7ZB8 - chains A and C; structure by X-ray diffraction, 2.48 A resolution.

Chain A (and C):
Protein: 3C-like proteinase nsp5
From: Severe acute respiratory syndrome coronavirus 2
Notes: EC 3.4.22.69; chain C of this document is another copy of the same molecule, construct and numbering; everything in this record applies to it too
UniProtKB: P0DTD1 (R1AB_SARS2); residues 1-306 here correspond to UniProt positions 3264-3569 (UniProt number = residue number + 3263)
Chain sequence (306 residues; row label = number of the first residue in the row):
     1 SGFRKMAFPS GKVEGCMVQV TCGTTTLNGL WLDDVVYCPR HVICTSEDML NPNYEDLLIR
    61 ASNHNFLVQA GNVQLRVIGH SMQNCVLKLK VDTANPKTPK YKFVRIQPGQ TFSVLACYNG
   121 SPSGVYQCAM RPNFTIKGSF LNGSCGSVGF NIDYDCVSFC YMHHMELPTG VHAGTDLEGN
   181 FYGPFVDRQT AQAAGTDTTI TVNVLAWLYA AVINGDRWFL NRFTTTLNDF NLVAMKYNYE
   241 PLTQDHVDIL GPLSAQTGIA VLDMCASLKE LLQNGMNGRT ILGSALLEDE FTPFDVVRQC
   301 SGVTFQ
Construct notes: engineered mutation Ala61 (Lys3324 in P0DTD1)
Swiss-Prot annotation at these positions:
  - active site: His41 (For 3CL-PRO activity), Cys145 (Nucleophile)
  - site: Gln306 (Cleavage)
  - cross-link (Glycyl lysine isopeptide (Lys-Gly)): Lys5 (interchain with G-Cter in ubiquitin), Lys90 (interchain with G-Cter in ubiquitin)
What the authors report for this chain:
  - catalytic residues: Cys145
  - mutagenesis - C22S/K61A, C22S/C44S, C44S/K61A, K61A, C117S: decreased catalytic activity
  - mutagenesis - K61A: decreased stability in response to oxidizing conditions
  - mutagenesis - C145S: abolished catalytic activity
  - mutagenesis - C22S/C44S/K61A: decreased catalytic activity on reductant

How chain A and chain C interact:
Residue-residue contacts (73; chain A residue first):
  Ser1(A) - Gly138(C)
  Ser1(A) - Ser139(C)
  Ser1(A) - Phe140(C)  hydrogen bond (backbone-backbone)
  Ser1(A) - Glu166(C)  hydrogen bond (backbone-side chain)
  Ser1(A) - His172(C)
  Gly2(A) - Gly138(C)
  Gly2(A) - Ser139(C)  hydrogen bond (backbone-side chain)
  Arg4(A) - Lys5(C)
  Arg4(A) - Tyr126(C)
  Arg4(A) - Gln127(C)
  Arg4(A) - Lys137(C)  hydrogen bond (side chain-backbone)
  Arg4(A) - Glu290(C)  salt bridge
  Lys5(A) - Arg4(C)
  Met6(A) - Val125(C)
  Met6(A) - Tyr126(C)  hydrophobic
  Ala7(A) - Gly124(C)
  Ala7(A) - Val125(C)  hydrogen bond (backbone-backbone)
  Phe8(A) - Val125(C)
  Pro9(A) - Ser10(C)
  Pro9(A) - Glu14(C)
  Pro9(A) - Pro122(C)  hydrophobic
  Pro9(A) - Ser123(C)
  Pro9(A) - Gly124(C)
  Ser10(A) - Pro9(C)
  Ser10(A) - Ser10(C)
  Ser10(A) - Glu14(C)
  Gly11(A) - Gly11(C)
  Gly11(A) - Glu14(C)  hydrogen bond (backbone-side chain)
  Glu14(A) - Pro9(C)
  Glu14(A) - Ser10(C)  hydrogen bond (side chain-backbone)
  Glu14(A) - Gly11(C)  hydrogen bond (side chain-backbone)
  Tyr118(A) - Thr304(C)
  Ser121(A) - Thr304(C)
  Ser121(A) - Gln306(C)  hydrogen bond (side chain-backbone)
  Pro122(A) - Pro9(C)  hydrophobic
  Pro122(A) - Thr304(C)
  Pro122(A) - Phe305(C)  hydrogen bond (backbone-backbone)
  Pro122(A) - Gln306(C)
  Ser123(A) - Pro9(C)
  Ser123(A) - Val303(C)  hydrogen bond (side chain-backbone)
  Ser123(A) - Phe305(C)
  Gly124(A) - Ala7(C)
  Val125(A) - Met6(C)
  Val125(A) - Ala7(C)  hydrogen bond (backbone-backbone)
  Val125(A) - Phe8(C)
  Tyr126(A) - Arg4(C)
  Tyr126(A) - Met6(C)  hydrophobic
  Gln127(A) - Arg4(C)
  Cys128(A) - Arg4(C)
  Lys137(A) - Arg4(C)  hydrogen bond (backbone-side chain)
  Gly138(A) - Gly2(C)
  Gly138(A) - Arg4(C)
  Ser139(A) - Ser1(C)
  Ser139(A) - Gly2(C)  hydrogen bond (side chain-backbone)
  Ser139(A) - Phe3(C)
  Ser139(A) - Arg4(C)
  Ser139(A) - Gln299(C)  hydrogen bond
  Phe140(A) - Ser1(C)  hydrogen bond (backbone-backbone)
  Leu141(A) - Gln299(C)
  Leu141(A) - Cys300(C)
  Leu141(A) - Ser301(C)
  Glu166(A) - Ser1(C)  hydrogen bond (side chain-backbone)
  His172(A) - Ser1(C)
  Gly283(A) - Leu286(C)
  Ser284(A) - Leu286(C)
  Ala285(A) - Ala285(C)
  Ala285(A) - Leu286(C)
  Glu288(A) - Ser284(C)
  Glu290(A) - Arg4(C)  salt bridge
  Arg298(A) - Ser123(C)  hydrogen bond (side chain-backbone)
  Gln299(A) - Ser139(C)  hydrogen bond
  Gln299(A) - Leu141(C)
  Ser301(A) - Leu141(C)
Interface residues without a listed pair, chain A (40 interface residues in all): Phe3, Lys12, Leu115, Ala116, Gly170
Interface residues without a listed pair, chain C (40 interface residues in all): Lys12, Leu115, Cys128, Gly302

Summary:
The chain A/chain C interface involves 40 residues from each chain; the contacts include 19 hydrogen bonds and
2 salt bridges. Among the polar pairs are Arg4(A)-Glu290(C), Ser1(A)-Glu166(C) and Gly2(A)-Ser139(C). From the
paper: the catalytic residue Cys145(A); C22S/K61A, C22S/C44S and C44S/K61A of chain A, among others, reduce
catalytic activity; 7 substitutions were tested in all.
Chain A and chain C are both 3C-like proteinase nsp5 (Severe acute respiratory syndrome coronavirus 2); the
structure, Crystal Structure of SARS-CoV-2 Main Protease (Mpro) variant K61A at 2.48 A resolution, was
determined by X-ray diffraction together with 7ZB6 and 7ZB7 from the same study.
